6Z9S - chains U and X of the 15 polymer chains in the assembly; structure by electron microscopy, 4.40 A resolution (low resolution: residue-level contacts below are approximate; hydrogen-bond / salt-bridge calls are withheld).

== Chain U ==
Molecule: DNA-directed RNA polymerase subunit alpha
From: Escherichia coli
Notes: EC 2.7.7.6
UniProtKB: P0A7Z4 (RPOA_ECOLI); numbering as in UniProt (aligned over 1-329)
Amino-acid sequence (329 residues; each row starts with the number of its first residue):
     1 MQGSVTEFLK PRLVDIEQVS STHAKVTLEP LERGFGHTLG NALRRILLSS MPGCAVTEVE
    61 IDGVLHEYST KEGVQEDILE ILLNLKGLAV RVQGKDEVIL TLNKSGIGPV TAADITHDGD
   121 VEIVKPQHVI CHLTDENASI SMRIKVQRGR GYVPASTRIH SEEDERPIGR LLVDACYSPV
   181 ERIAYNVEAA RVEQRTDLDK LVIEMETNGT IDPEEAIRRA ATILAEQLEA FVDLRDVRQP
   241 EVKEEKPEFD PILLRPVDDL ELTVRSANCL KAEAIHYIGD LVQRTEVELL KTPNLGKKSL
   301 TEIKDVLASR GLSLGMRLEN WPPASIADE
Disordered / not traced: 1-3, 239-329
Swiss-Prot annotation at these positions:
  - region: Glu162 to Glu165 (Required for interaction with Crp at class II promoters)
  - modified residue: Arg265 (ADP-ribosylarginine), Lys297 (N6-acetyllysine), Lys298 (N6-acetyllysine)
  - mutagenesis: Arg45 (R45C: In rpoA112; temperature-sensitive, blocks RNA polymerase assembly), Glu162 to Glu165 (5-fold decrease in CRP-class II promoter-dependent transcription), Glu165 (E165K: 5-fold decrease in CRP-class II promoter-dependent transcription), Arg191 (R191C: In rpoA101; temperature-sensitive)

== Chain X ==
Molecule: DNA-directed RNA polymerase subunit beta
From: Escherichia coli
Notes: EC 2.7.7.6
UniProtKB: P0A8V4 (RPOB_ECO57); residue numbers follow UniProt; this construct covers 1-1342
Amino-acid sequence (1342 residues; numbered 1 to 1342; the number before each row is that of its first residue):
     1 MVYSYTEKKR IRKDFGKRPQ VLDVPYLLSI QLDSFQKFIE QDPEGQYGLE AAFRSVFPIQ
    61 SYSGNSELQY VSYRLGEPVF DVQECQIRGV TYSAPLRVKL RLVIYEREAP EGTVKDIKEQ
   121 EVYMGEIPLM TDNGTFVING TERVIVSQLH RSPGVFFDSD KGKTHSSGKV LYNARIIPYR
   181 GSWLDFEFDP KDNLFVRIDR RRKLPATIIL RALNYTTEQI LDLFFEKVIF EIRDNKLQME
   241 LVPERLRGET ASFDIEANGK VYVEKGRRIT ARHIRQLEKD DVKLIEVPVE YIAGKVVAKD
   301 YIDESTGELI CAANMELSLD LLAKLSQSGH KRIETLFTND LDHGPYISET LRVDPTNDRL
   361 SALVEIYRMM RPGEPPTREA AESLFENLFF SEDRYDLSAV GRMKFNRSLL REEIEGSGIL
   421 SKDDIIDVMK KLIDIRNGKG EVDDIDHLGN RRIRSVGEMA ENQFRVGLVR VERAVKERLS
   481 LGDLDTLMPQ DMINAKPISA AVKEFFGSSQ LSQFMDQNNP LSEITHKRRI SALGPGGLTR
   541 ERAGFEVRDV HPTHYGRVCP IETPEGPNIG LINSLSVYAQ TNEYGFLETP YRKVTDGVVT
   601 DEIHYLSAIE EGNYVIAQAN SNLDEEGHFV EDLVTCRSKG ESSLFSRDQV DYMDVSTQQV
   661 VSVGASLIPF LEHDDANRAL MGANMQRQAV PTLRADKPLV GTGMERAVAV DSGVTAVAKR
   721 GGVVQYVDAS RIVIKVNEDE MYPGEAGIDI YNLTKYTRSN QNTCINQMPC VSLGEPVERG
   781 DVLADGPSTD LGELALGQNM RVAFMPWNGY NFEDSILVSE RVVQEDRFTT IHIQELACVS
   841 RDTKLGPEEI TADIPNVGEA ALSKLDESGI VYIGAEVTGG DILVGKVTPK GETQLTPEEK
   901 LLRAIFGEKA SDVKDSSLRV PNGVSGTVID VQVFTRDGVE KDKRALEIEE MQLKQAKKDL
   961 SEELQILEAG LFSRIRAVLV AGGVEAEKLD KLPRDRWLEL GLTDEEKQNQ LEQLAEQYDE
  1021 LKHEFEKKLE AKRRKITQGD DLAPGVLKIV KVYLAVKRRI QPGDKMAGRH GNKGVISKIN
  1081 PIEDMPYDEN GTPVDIVLNP LGVPSRMNIG QILETHLGMA AKGIGDKINA MLKQQQEVAK
  1141 LREFIQRAYD LGADVRQKVD LSTFSDEEVM RLAENLRKGM PIATPVFDGA KEAEIKELLK
  1201 LGDLPTSGQI RLYDGRTGEQ FERPVTVGYM YMLKLNHLVD DKMHARSTGS YSLVTQQPLG
  1261 GKAQFGGQRF GEMEVWALEA YGAAYTLQEM LTVKSDDVNG RTKMYKNIVD GNHQMEPGMP
  1321 ESFNVLLKEI RSLGINIELE DE
Disordered / not traced: 1, 1342
Swiss-Prot annotation at these positions:
  - modified residue (N6-acetyllysine): Lys1022, Lys1200

== Chain U / chain X interface ==
Contacting residue pairs (66; chain U residue first):
  Asn41(U) - Asp1214(X)
  Asn41(U) - Gly1215(X)
  Asn41(U) - Arg1216(X)
  Asn41(U) - Thr1217(X)
  Asn41(U) - Gly1218(X)
  Arg44(U) - Ile1082(X)
  Arg44(U) - Glu1083(X)
  Arg44(U) - Tyr1087(X)
  Arg44(U) - Pro1093(X)
  Arg45(U) - Glu1083(X)
  Arg45(U) - Asp1084(X)
  Arg45(U) - Gly1215(X)
  Arg45(U) - Arg1216(X)
  Leu48(U) - Ile1082(X)
  Leu48(U) - Glu1083(X)
  Ser49(U) - Glu1083(X)
  Leu65(U) - Ile873(X)
  His66(U) - Ile873(X)
  His66(U) - Gly874(X)
  His66(U) - Ile929(X)
  Tyr68(U) - Tyr756(X)
  Tyr68(U) - Ile831(X)
  Tyr68(U) - Thr927(X)
  Tyr68(U) - Ile929(X)
  Tyr68(U) - Ala1055(X)
  Tyr68(U) - Lys1057(X)
  Thr70(U) - Ala729(X)
  Thr70(U) - Lys755(X)
  Lys71(U) - Asp728(X)
  Glu72(U) - Tyr726(X)
  Glu72(U) - Asp728(X)
  Glu72(U) - Lys958(X)
  Gly73(U) - Asp728(X)
  Val74(U) - Asp728(X)
  Val74(U) - Ala729(X)
  Gln75(U) - Ala729(X)
  Gln75(U) - Val771(X)
  Gln75(U) - Ser772(X)
  Glu76(U) - Ala729(X)
  Asp77(U) - Ala729(X)
  Asp77(U) - Lys755(X)
  Asp77(U) - Tyr756(X)
  Asp77(U) - Asn766(X)
  Asp77(U) - Met768(X)
  Leu79(U) - Tyr756(X)
  Leu79(U) - Ile831(X)
  Glu80(U) - Leu693(X)
  Glu80(U) - Met768(X)
  Leu83(U) - Arg694(X)
  Leu83(U) - Asp826(X)
  Lys86(U) - Asp826(X)
  Thr134(U) - Val727(X)
  Thr134(U) - Leu773(X)
  Tyr152(U) - Glu820(X)
  Tyr152(U) - Gln824(X)
  Ser156(U) - Arg1059(X)
  Glu165(U) - Glu876(X)
  Arg166(U) - Ser863(X)
  Ile168(U) - Gly874(X)
  Glu181(U) - Arg821(X)
  Arg182(U) - Asn1090(X)
  Arg182(U) - Gly1091(X)
  Ala184(U) - Asn1090(X)
  Ala184(U) - Gly1091(X)
  Tyr185(U) - Tyr1087(X)
  Tyr185(U) - Gly1218(X)
Other interface residues (no listed pair), chain U (34 interface residues in all): Ser69, Asp135, Asp174, Cys176
Other interface residues (no listed pair), chain X (48 interface residues in all): Ser730, Arg731, Pro769, Val823, Lys864, Ala875, Val928, Val1056

== In short ==
Chain U and chain X form an interface of 34 and 48 residues respectively. Curated annotation (UniProt) lists 6
mutagenesis sites on chain U.
Here chain U is DNA-directed RNA polymerase subunit alpha and chain X is DNA-directed RNA polymerase subunit
beta, both from Escherichia coli. Entry 6Z9S (Transcription termination intermediate complex 4) was determined
by electron microscopy, deposited together with 6Z9P, 6Z9Q, 6Z9R, 6Z9T, 7ADB, 7ADC, 7ADD and 7ADE.
